6Q2C - chains A and B; structure by X-ray diffraction, 1.80 A resolution.

# Chain A (and B)
Molecule: Obtusifoliol 14alphademethylase
Organism: Acanthamoeba castellanii str. Neff
Notes: chain B of this document is another copy of the same molecule, construct and numbering; everything in this record applies to it too
Reference sequence: L8GJB3 (L8GJB3_ACACA); residue numbers follow UniProt; this construct covers 43-486
Sequence (460 residues; row label = number of the first residue in the row):
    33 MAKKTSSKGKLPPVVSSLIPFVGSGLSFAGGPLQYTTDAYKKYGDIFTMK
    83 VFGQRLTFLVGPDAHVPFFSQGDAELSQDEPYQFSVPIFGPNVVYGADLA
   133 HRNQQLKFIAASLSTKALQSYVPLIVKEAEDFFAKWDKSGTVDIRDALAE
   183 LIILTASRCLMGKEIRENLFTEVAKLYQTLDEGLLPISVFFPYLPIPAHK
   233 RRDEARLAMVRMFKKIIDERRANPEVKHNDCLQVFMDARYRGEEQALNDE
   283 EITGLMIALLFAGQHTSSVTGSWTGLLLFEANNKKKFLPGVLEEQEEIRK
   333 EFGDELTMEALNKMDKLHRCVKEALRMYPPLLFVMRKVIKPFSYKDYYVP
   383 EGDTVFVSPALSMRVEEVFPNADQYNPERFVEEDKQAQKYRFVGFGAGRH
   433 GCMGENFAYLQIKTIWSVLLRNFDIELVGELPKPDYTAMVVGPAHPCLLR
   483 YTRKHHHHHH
Not modelled in the structure: 33-39, 489-492 (chain B: 33-38, 488-492)
Construct notes: expression tag (33-42, 487-492)
Metal / ion sites: heme Fe near Cys-434 (its only coordinating residue here); K+ near Tyr-483 (its only coordinating residue here)
Small-molecule neighbours: heme (HEM): Gln-110, Tyr-114, Tyr-127, Leu-138, Ile-141, Leu-145, Leu-291, Ala-294, Gly-295, Thr-298, Ser-299, Thr-302, Leu-357, Pro-362, Leu-363, Val-366, Arg-368, Gly-426, Phe-427, Gly-428, Arg-431, His-432, Gly-433, Cys-434, Met-435, Gly-436, Phe-439, Ala-440, Ile-444
What the authors report for this chain:
  - self-association interface (contacts with another copy of this molecule): Lys-40 to Pro-52, Phe-84
  - binding site for heme: Gln-110, Tyr-114, Tyr-127, Arg-368
  - heme coordination: Cys-434

# Interface between chain A and chain B
Residue-residue contacts (86; chain A residue first):
  Gly-41(A) / Tyr-380(B)
  Lys-42(A) / Asp-378(B)  salt bridge
  Lys-42(A) / Tyr-379(B)
  Lys-42(A) / Tyr-380(B)  hydrogen bond (backbone-backbone)
  Leu-43(A) / Arg-87(B)
  Leu-43(A) / Tyr-379(B)
  Leu-43(A) / Tyr-380(B)
  Leu-43(A) / Pro-382(B)
  Pro-44(A) / Ile-78(B)  hydrophobic
  Pro-44(A) / Tyr-379(B)
  Pro-44(A) / Tyr-380(B)
  Pro-45(A) / Tyr-75(B)  hydrophobic
  Pro-45(A) / Ile-78(B)
  Pro-45(A) / Phe-79(B)
  Pro-45(A) / Thr-80(B)  hydrogen bond (backbone-backbone)
  Val-46(A) / Thr-80(B)
  Val-46(A) / Lys-82(B)
  Val-47(A) / Tyr-75(B)  hydrophobic
  Val-47(A) / Phe-79(B)  hydrophobic
  Val-47(A) / Thr-80(B)  hydrogen bond (backbone-backbone)
  Val-47(A) / Met-81(B)  hydrophobic
  Ser-48(A) / Tyr-67(B)
  Ser-48(A) / Met-81(B)
  Ser-48(A) / Lys-82(B)  hydrogen bond (backbone-backbone)
  Ser-49(A) / Lys-82(B)
  Leu-50(A) / Lys-82(B)  hydrogen bond (backbone-backbone)
  Leu-50(A) / Val-83(B)
  Leu-50(A) / Phe-84(B)  hydrogen bond (backbone-backbone)
  Pro-52(A) / Phe-84(B)
  Ala-61(A) / Ile-219(B)
  Ala-61(A) / Leu-226(B)
  Ala-61(A) / Ile-228(B)
  Gly-62(A) / Ile-228(B)
  Gly-62(A) / Pro-229(B)
  Gly-63(A) / Ile-228(B)
  Gly-63(A) / Pro-229(B)
  Pro-64(A) / Ile-228(B)  hydrophobic
  Gln-66(A) / Pro-227(B)
  Gln-66(A) / Lys-232(B)
  Tyr-67(A) / Ser-48(B)
  Tyr-67(A) / Pro-227(B)
  Tyr-75(A) / Pro-45(B)  hydrophobic
  Tyr-75(A) / Val-47(B)  hydrophobic
  Ile-78(A) / Pro-44(B)  hydrophobic
  Ile-78(A) / Pro-45(B)
  Phe-79(A) / Pro-45(B)
  Phe-79(A) / Val-47(B)  hydrophobic
  Thr-80(A) / Pro-44(B)
  Thr-80(A) / Pro-45(B)  hydrogen bond (backbone-backbone)
  Thr-80(A) / Val-46(B)
  Thr-80(A) / Val-47(B)  hydrogen bond (backbone-backbone)
  Met-81(A) / Ser-48(B)
  Lys-82(A) / Ser-48(B)  hydrogen bond (backbone-backbone)
  Lys-82(A) / Ser-49(B)
  Lys-82(A) / Leu-50(B)  hydrogen bond (backbone-backbone)
  Val-83(A) / Leu-50(B)
  Phe-84(A) / Leu-50(B)  hydrogen bond (backbone-backbone)
  Phe-84(A) / Pro-52(B)
  Phe-84(A) / Phe-84(B)  hydrophobic
  Phe-84(A) / Gln-86(B)
  Gln-86(A) / Phe-84(B)
  Arg-87(A) / Leu-43(B)
  Ile-219(A) / Ala-61(B)
  Leu-226(A) / Ala-61(B)
  Pro-227(A) / Tyr-67(B)
  Ile-228(A) / Ala-61(B)
  Ile-228(A) / Gly-62(B)
  Ile-228(A) / Gly-63(B)
  Ile-228(A) / Pro-64(B)
  Pro-229(A) / Gly-62(B)
  Pro-229(A) / Gly-63(B)
  Ser-375(A) / Lys-40(B)  hydrogen bond (side chain-backbone)
  Asp-378(A) / Gly-41(B)
  Asp-378(A) / Lys-42(B)  hydrogen bond (backbone-backbone)
  Tyr-379(A) / Lys-40(B)
  Tyr-379(A) / Lys-42(B)
  Tyr-379(A) / Leu-43(B)
  Tyr-379(A) / Pro-44(B)  hydrophobic
  Tyr-379(A) / Pro-45(B)
  Tyr-380(A) / Lys-40(B)
  Tyr-380(A) / Gly-41(B)
  Tyr-380(A) / Lys-42(B)  hydrogen bond (backbone-backbone)
  Tyr-380(A) / Leu-43(B)
  Tyr-380(A) / Pro-44(B)
  Pro-382(A) / Leu-43(B)
  Tyr-468(A) / Pro-229(B)  hydrophobic
Other interface residues (no listed pair), chain A (49 interface residues in all): Lys-40, Ile-51, Val-54, Phe-60, Ala-71, Thr-89, Leu-217, Pro-218, Phe-223, Arg-233, Lys-465
Other interface residues (no listed pair), chain B (44 interface residues in all): Ile-51, Phe-60, Ala-71, Pro-218, Arg-233, Lys-465, Tyr-468

# In short
49 residues of chain A face 44 of chain B across their interface; the contacts include 14 hydrogen bonds and 1
salt bridge. Polar contacts include Lys-42(A)/Asp-378(B), Ser-375(A)/Lys-40(B) and Lys-42(A)/Tyr-380(B). Chain
A binds heme. The paper reports a binding site for heme at Gln-110(A), Tyr-114(A) and Tyr-127(A) among others;
heme coordination by Cys-434(A).
Both chains are Obtusifoliol 14alphademethylase (Acanthamoeba castellanii str. Neff). Entry 6Q2C
(Domain-swapped dimer of Acanthamoeba castellanii CYP51) was determined by X-ray diffraction, deposited
together with 6UW2 and 6UX0.
